PDB entry 9K0K | electron microscopy, 3.14 A resolution | chains A and N of the 5 polymer chains in the assembly

[Chain A]
Protein: Guanine nucleotide-binding protein G(s) subunit alpha isoforms short
Organism: Homo sapiens
Notes: EC 3.6.5.-
UniProtKB: P63092 (GNAS2_HUMAN); the construct has insertions or renumbered stretches relative to UniProt, so the offset changes along the chain: 26-60 = UniProt 26-60; 192-195 = UniProt 61-64; 204-253 = UniProt 204-253; 264-394 = UniProt 264-394
Sequence (243 residues; row label = number of the first residue in the row; note: 141 numbers in that range are skipped by the numbering (no residue carries them; nothing is unmodelled there)):
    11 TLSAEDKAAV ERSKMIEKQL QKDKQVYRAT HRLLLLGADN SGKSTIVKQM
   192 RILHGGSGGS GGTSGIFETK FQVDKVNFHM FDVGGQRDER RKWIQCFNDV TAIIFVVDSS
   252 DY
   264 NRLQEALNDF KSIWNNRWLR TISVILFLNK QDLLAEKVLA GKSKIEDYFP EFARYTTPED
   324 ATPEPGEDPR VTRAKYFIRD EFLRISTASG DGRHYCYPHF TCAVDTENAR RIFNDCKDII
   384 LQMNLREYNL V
Unresolved in the structure: 192-206, 304-310, 322-331
Construct notes: expression tag (11-25); conflict D49 (Gly in P63092), N50 (Glu in P63092), D249 (Ala in P63092), D252 (Ser in P63092), D272 (Leu in P63092), A372 (Ile in P63092), I375 (Val in P63092), K380 (Arg in P63092), L384 (Gln in P63092), Q385 (Arg in P63092), N387 (His in P63092), E390 (Gln in P63092), N392 (Glu in P63092), V394 (Leu in P63092); linker (196-203)

[Chain N]
Protein: Nanobody 35
Organism: Vicugna pacos
Notes: antibody fragment or engineered binder
Sequence (134 residues; row label = number of the first residue in the row):
     1 QVQLQESGGG LVQPGGSLRL SCAASGFTFS NYKMNWVRQA PGKGLEWVSD ISQSGASISY
    61 TGSVKGRFTI SRDNAKNTLY LQMNSLKPED TAVYYCARCP APFTPFCFDV TSTTYAYRGQ
   121 GTQVTVSSHH HHHH
Unresolved in the structure: 127-134
Disulfide bonds: C22-C96, C99-C107

[Interface between chain A and chain N]
Residue-residue contacts - 20 pairs, chain A then chain N:
  R228(A) - T114(N)
  E230(A) - D109(N)
  E230(A) - T114(N)
  R231(A) - F108(N)
  R231(A) - D109(N)  hydrogen bond (backbone-side chain)
  R232(A) - P100(N)
  R232(A) - D109(N)
  R232(A) - Y115(N)
  R232(A) - Y117(N)
  Q267(A) - T61(N)
  Q267(A) - G62(N)
  N271(A) - W47(N)
  S275(A) - C107(N)
  S275(A) - F108(N)
  I276(A) - F108(N)  hydrophobic
  N278(A) - P105(N)
  N279(A) - F108(N)
  Y311(A) - G62(N)
  Y311(A) - S63(N)
  P313(A) - G62(N)
Also at the interface, not in a pair above, chain A (15 interface residues in all): D229, I235, L282
Also at the interface, not in a pair above, chain N (14 interface residues in all): F106, S112

[Overview]
The interface between chain A and chain N involves 15 residues on one side and 14 on the other; the contacts
include 1 hydrogen bond. The hydrogen-bonded pair is R231(A)-D109(N).
Here chain A is Guanine nucleotide-binding protein G(s) subunit alpha isoforms short (Homo sapiens) and chain
N is Nanobody 35 (Vicugna pacos). Entry 9K0K (Cryo-EM structure of UTP-bound P2Y purinoceptor 4-miniGq-Nb35
complex) was determined by electron microscopy together with 9K0X, 9K20 and 9K25 from the same study.
